Entry 5YHG (X-ray diffraction, 2.03 A resolution); this record covers chain A.

[Chain A]
Name: Nickel ABC transporter substrate-binding protein
Organism: Staphylococcus aureus
Reference sequence: A0A068A9N4 (A0A068A9N4_STAAU); residues 1-507 here correspond to UniProt positions 26-532 (UniProt number = residue number + 25)
Amino-acid sequence (508 residues; numbered 0 to 507; the number before each row is that of its first residue; numbering starts at 0):
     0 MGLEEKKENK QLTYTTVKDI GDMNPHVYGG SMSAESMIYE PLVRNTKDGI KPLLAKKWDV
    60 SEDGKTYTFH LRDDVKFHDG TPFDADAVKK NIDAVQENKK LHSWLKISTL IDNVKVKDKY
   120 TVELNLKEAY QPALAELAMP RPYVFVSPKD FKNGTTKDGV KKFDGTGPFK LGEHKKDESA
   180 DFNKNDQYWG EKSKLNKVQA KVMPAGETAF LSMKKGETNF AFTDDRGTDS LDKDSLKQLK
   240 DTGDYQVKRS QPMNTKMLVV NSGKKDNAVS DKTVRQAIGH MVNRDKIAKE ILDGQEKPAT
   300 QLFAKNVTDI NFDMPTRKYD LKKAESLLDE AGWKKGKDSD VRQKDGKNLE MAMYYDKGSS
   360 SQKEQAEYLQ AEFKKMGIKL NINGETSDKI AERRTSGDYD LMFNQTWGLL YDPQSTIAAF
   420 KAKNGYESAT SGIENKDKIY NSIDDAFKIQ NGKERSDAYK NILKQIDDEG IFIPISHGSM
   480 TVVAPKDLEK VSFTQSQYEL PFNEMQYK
Disordered / not traced: 0
Construct notes: initiating methionine (0)
Small-molecule neighbours: staphylopine (8UX; (2S)-4-[[(2R)-3-(1H-imidazol-4-yl)-1-oxidanyl-1-oxidanylidene-propan-2-yl]amino]-2-[[(2S)-1-oxidanyl-1-oxidanylidene-propan-2-yl]amino]butanoic acid): Y27, M31, W103, R140, D224, R225, R393, N403, W406, Y410, N423, Y425, Y497
What the authors report for this chain:
  - binding site for staphylopine: R140, R225, R393, N423
  - mutagenesis - R140A, W406A: increased growth
  - mutagenesis - Y27A, W103A, Y410A (65-fold), N423A (2.5-fold): decreased binding to staphylopine
  - mutagenesis - R140A, R225A, R393A, W406A, Y497A: abolished binding to staphylopine

[Summary]
Ligands of chain A: staphylopine. From the paper: a binding site for staphylopine at R140, R225 and R393 among
others; R140A, R225A and R393A, among others, abolish binding to staphylopine; 9 substitutions were tested in
all.
Chain A is Nickel ABC transporter substrate-binding protein (Staphylococcus aureus); the structure, The
crystal structure of Staphylococcus aureus CntA in complex with staphylopine and zinc, was determined by X-ray
diffraction (same publication as 5YH5, 5YH8 and 5YHE).
